4IBR - chain A; structure by X-ray diffraction, 2.20 A resolution.

Chain A:
Protein: TEM-94 ES-beta-lactamase
Source organism: Escherichia coli
Notes: EC 3.5.2.6
Reference sequence: P62593 (BLAT_ECOLX); residues 25-287 here correspond to UniProt positions 24-286 (UniProt number = residue number - 1)
Sequence (263 residues; numbered 25 to 287; the number before each row is that of its first residue):
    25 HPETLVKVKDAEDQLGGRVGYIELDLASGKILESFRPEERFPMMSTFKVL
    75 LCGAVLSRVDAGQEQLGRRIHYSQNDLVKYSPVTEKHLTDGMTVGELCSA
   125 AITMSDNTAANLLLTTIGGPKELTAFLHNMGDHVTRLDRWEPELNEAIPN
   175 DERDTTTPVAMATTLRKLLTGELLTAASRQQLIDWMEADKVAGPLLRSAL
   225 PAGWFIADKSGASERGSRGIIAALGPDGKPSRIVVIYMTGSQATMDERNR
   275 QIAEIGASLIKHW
Sequence notes: engineered mutation Gly41 (Ala40 in P62593), Ala51 (Asn50 in P62593), Lys103 (Glu102 in P62593), Gly119 (Arg118 in P62593), Thr181 (Met180 in P62593), Ala200 (Leu199 in P62593), Ser237 (Gly236 in P62593), Met262 (Thr261 in P62593); conflict Val183 (Ala182 in P62593)
Cystine bridges: Cys76-Cys122
UniProt features mapped onto this chain:
  - active site: Ser69 (Acyl-ester intermediate), Glu167 (Proton acceptor)
  - binding site (substrate): Lys233 to Gly235

Summary:
From UniProt: active-site residues Ser69 and Glu167 and 3 substrate-binding residues.
Chain A is TEM-94 ES-beta-lactamase (Escherichia coli); the structure, Crystal structure of stabilized TEM-1
beta-lactamase variant v.13 carrying G238S/E104K mutations, was determined by X-ray diffraction, deposited
together with 4IBX.
